PDB entry 8SHH | X-ray diffraction, 1.93 A resolution | chains A and B

# Chain A (and B)
Protein: dTDP-glucose 4,6-dehydratase
Source organism: Micromonospora carbonacea
Notes: EC 4.2.1.46; chain B of this document is another copy of the same molecule, construct and numbering; everything in this record applies to it too
UniProt: A0A1C5ADV9 (A0A1C5ADV9_9ACTN); residues 7-329 here correspond to UniProt positions 2-324 (UniProt number = residue number - 5)
Chain sequence (348 residues; numbered -18 to 329; the number before each row is that of its first residue; numbers below 1 keep their minus sign (Met-18 is residue -18)):
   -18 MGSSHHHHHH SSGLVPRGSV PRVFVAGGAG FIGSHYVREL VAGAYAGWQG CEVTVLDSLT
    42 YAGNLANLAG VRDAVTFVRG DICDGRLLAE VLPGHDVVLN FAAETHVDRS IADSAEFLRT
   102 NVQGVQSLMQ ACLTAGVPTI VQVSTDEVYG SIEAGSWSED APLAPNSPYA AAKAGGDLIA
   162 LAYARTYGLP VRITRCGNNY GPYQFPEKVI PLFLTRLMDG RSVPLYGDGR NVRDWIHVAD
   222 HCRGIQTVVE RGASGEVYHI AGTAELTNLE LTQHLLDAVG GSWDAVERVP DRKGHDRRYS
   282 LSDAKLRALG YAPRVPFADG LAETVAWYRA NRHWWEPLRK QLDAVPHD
Unresolved in the structure: -18 to -3, 273-275, 324-329 (chain B: -18 to 0, 325-329)
Construct notes: initiating methionine (-18); expression tag (-17 to 6); conflict Gly51 (Glu46 in A0A1C5ADV9), Ser235 (Pro230 in A0A1C5ADV9)
Residues lining bound ligands: NAD (nicotinamide-adenine-dinucleotide): Gly8, Ala10, Gly11, Phe12, Ile13, Gly14, Leu37, Asp38, Ser39, Leu40, Thr41, Ala43, Gly44, Gly61, Asp62, Ile63, Phe82, Ala83, Ala84, Thr86, Arg100, Thr101, Val124, Ser125, Thr126, Tyr150, Lys154, Cys177, Gly178, Asn179, Asn180, Gln185, Lys189
From the paper describing this entry:
  - conformationally variable residues (order/disorder transition): Arg273, Lys274, Gly275, His276
  - catalytic residues: Thr126, Tyr150, Lys154 (by similarity / conservation)
  - mutagenesis - T126A, R278A, R279A: unchanged catalytic activity on UDP-4"-keto-D-xylose
  - mutagenesis - T126A, N179A: abolished catalytic activity on UDP-D-xylose
  - mutagenesis - R278A, R279A: decreased catalytic activity on UDP-D-xylose
  - mutagenesis - E128A: unchanged catalytic activity
  - catalytic residues: Glu128 (proposed by the authors, not directly observed)
  - mutagenesis - H87A, N179A: decreased catalytic activity on oxidized product

# How chain A and chain B interact
Pairs across the interface (59):
  Ser91(A) with Tyr168(B)
  Ile92(A) with Thr167(B); Tyr168(B), hydrogen bond (backbone-side chain)
  Ser95(A) with Gln107(B), hydrogen bond; Tyr164(B), hydrogen bond
  Ala96(A) with Gln104(B)
  Leu99(A) with Val103(B), hydrophobic; Gln104(B); Gln107(B); Ile160(B), hydrophobic
  Arg100(A) with Gln104(B)
  Val103(A) with Leu99(B), hydrophobic; Val103(B), hydrophobic
  Gln104(A) with Arg100(B); Gln104(B), hydrogen bond
  Gln107(A) with Ser95(B), hydrogen bond; Ala96(B); Leu99(B)
  Asp141(A) with Pro143(B)
  Pro143(A) with Pro143(B), hydrophobic
  Ala145(A) with Arg166(B)
  Pro146(A) with Leu159(B); Arg166(B), hydrogen bond (backbone-side chain)
  Asn147(A) with Ala163(B); Arg166(B); Thr167(B), hydrogen bond (backbone-side chain)
  Ser148(A) with Ala163(B); Thr167(B)
  Pro149(A) with Ile160(B), hydrophobic; Thr167(B); Tyr168(B)
  Ala152(A) with Leu159(B); Ala163(B), hydrophobic
  Ala155(A) with Leu159(B), hydrophobic
  Leu159(A) with Leu144(B), hydrophobic; Pro146(B); Ala152(B); Ala155(B), hydrophobic; Leu159(B), hydrophobic
  Ile160(A) with Pro149(B), hydrophobic; Ala152(B), hydrophobic
  Ala163(A) with Asn147(B); Ser148(B); Pro149(B); Ala152(B), hydrophobic
  Tyr164(A) with Ser95(B), hydrogen bond
  Arg166(A) with Pro146(B), hydrogen bond (side chain-backbone); Asn147(B); Gly275(B); His276(B)
  Thr167(A) with Ile92(B); Asn147(B), hydrogen bond (side chain-backbone); Ser148(B); Pro149(B); Lys274(B)
  Tyr168(A) with Ser91(B); Ile92(B), hydrogen bond (side chain-backbone); Pro149(B); Lys274(B)
Interface residues without a listed pair, chain A (28 interface residues in all): Ala142, Leu144, Gly156
Interface residues without a listed pair, chain B (31 interface residues in all): Asp94, Asp141, Ala145, Gly156

# Overview
28 residues of chain A face 31 of chain B across their interface, with 11 hydrogen bonds. Among the polar
pairs are Ile92(A)-Tyr168(B), Ser95(A)-Gln107(B) and Ser95(A)-Tyr164(B). From the paper: catalytic residues
Thr126(A), Tyr150(A) and Lys154(A) among others; T126A and N179A of chain A abolish catalytic activity on
UDP-D-xylose; 6 substitutions were tested in all.
Chain A and chain B are both dTDP-glucose 4,6-dehydratase (Micromonospora carbonacea); the structure, Crystal
structure of EvdS6 decarboxylase in ligand free state, was determined by X-ray diffraction together with 8SK0
from the same study.
